12E8 - chains L and H; structure by X-ray diffraction, 1.90 A resolution.

# Chain L
Molecule: IGG1-kappa 2E8 fab (light chain)
From: Mus musculus
Notes: fragment: fab fragment; antibody fragment or engineered binder
Sequence (214 residues; each row starts with the number of its first residue):
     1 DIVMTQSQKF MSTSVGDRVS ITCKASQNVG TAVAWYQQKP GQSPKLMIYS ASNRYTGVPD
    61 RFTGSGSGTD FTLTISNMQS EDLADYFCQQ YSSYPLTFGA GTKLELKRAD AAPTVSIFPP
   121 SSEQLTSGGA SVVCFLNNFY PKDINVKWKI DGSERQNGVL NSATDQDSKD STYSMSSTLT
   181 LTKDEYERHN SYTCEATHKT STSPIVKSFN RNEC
Construct notes: conflict Ile21 (Val42 in 10121892), Ala32 (Asn53 in 10121892), Leu46 (Ala67 in 10121892), Met47 (Leu68 in 10121892), Asn53 (Tyr74 in 10121892), Thr56 (Ser77 in 10121892), Met78 (Val99 in 10121892), Asp85 (Glu106 in 10121892), Ser92 (Asn113 in 10121892), Ala163 (Trp184 in 10121892)
Disulfides: Cys23-Cys88, Cys134-Cys194

# Chain H
Molecule: IGG1-kappa 2E8 fab (heavy chain)
From: Mus musculus
Notes: fragment: fab fragment; antibody fragment or engineered binder
Sequence (221 residues; numbered 1 to 214 plus 7 insertion-coded residues; the number before each row is that of its first residue; a row labelled like 82A-82C holds insertion residues (82A, then the next letters in order)):
     1 EVQLQQSGAE VVRSGASVKL SCTASGFNIK DYYIHWVKQR PEKGLEWIGW ID
   52A P
    53 EIGDTEYVPK FQGKATMTAD TSSNTAYLQL
82A-82C SSL
    83 TSEDTAVYYC NAGHDYDR
100A-100C GRF
   101 PYWGQGTLVT VSAAKTTPPS VYPLAPGSAA QTNSMVTLGC LVKGYFPEPV TVTWNSGSLS
   161 SGVHTFPAVL QSDLYTLSSS VTVPSSTWPS ETVTCNVAHP ASSTKVDKKI VPRD
Construct notes: conflict Gln3 (Lys in S49220), Gln5 (Leu in S49220), Gln6 (Glu in S49220), 25 further conflict positions vs the reference (S49220) not listed; insertion (96-97)
Disulfides: Cys22-Cys92, Cys140-Cys195

# Chain L / chain H interface
Residue-residue contacts (72; chain L residue first):
  Tyr36(L) with Arg100B(H); Phe100C(H), hydrogen bond (side chain-backbone); Trp103(H)
  Gln38(L) with Tyr91(H), hydrogen bond
  Gly41(L) with Gln105(H)
  Gln42(L) with Gln105(H)
  Ser43(L) with Trp103(H), hydrogen bond (side chain-backbone); Gly104(H), hydrogen bond (side chain-backbone); Gln105(H), hydrogen bond (side chain-backbone)
  Pro44(L) with Tyr91(H); Trp103(H); Gly104(H)
  Leu46(L) with Phe100C(H); Pro101(H), hydrophobic
  Tyr49(L) with Arg100B(H)
  Tyr55(L) with Arg100B(H); Pro101(H); Tyr102(H), hydrogen bond
  Phe87(L) with Leu45(H), hydrophobic; Trp103(H), hydrophobic
  Gln89(L) with Gly100A(H), hydrogen bond (side chain-backbone); Phe100C(H)
  Tyr91(L) with Arg100(H); Gly100A(H); Arg100B(H)
  Ser92(L) with Arg100(H), hydrogen bond (backbone-side chain)
  Tyr94(L) with Trp50(H); Glu58(H)
  Pro95(L) with Trp47(H), hydrophobic
  Leu96(L) with Trp47(H); Phe100C(H), hydrophobic
  Phe98(L) with Leu45(H), hydrophobic; Phe100C(H), hydrophobic; Trp103(H), hydrophobic
  Ala100(L) with Gly44(H)
  Ser116(L) with Thr137(H)
  Phe118(L) with Leu124(H); Ala125(H); Thr137(H)
  Ser121(L) with Tyr122(H); Pro123(H)
  Ser122(L) with Asp214(H)
  Glu123(L) with Tyr122(H); Pro123(H); Lys208(H), salt bridge
  Gln124(L) with Tyr122(H); Lys143(H)
  Ser127(L) with Tyr122(H)
  Ser131(L) with Leu141(H); Lys143(H)
  Phe135(L) with Leu124(H), hydrophobic; Phe166(H), hydrophobic; Ser178(H); Ser179(H); Ser180(H)
  Asn137(L) with His164(H); Phe166(H); Ser180(H), hydrogen bond
  Asn138(L) with His164(H), hydrogen bond
  Leu160(L) with Val169(H), hydrophobic
  Ser162(L) with Phe166(H); Pro167(H), hydrogen bond (side chain-backbone)
  Ala163(L) with Pro167(H)
  Thr164(L) with Phe166(H)
  Ser174(L) with His164(H), hydrogen bond; Phe166(H)
  Met175(L) with Phe166(H)
  Ser176(L) with Phe166(H)
  Thr180(L) with Gln171(H), hydrogen bond
  Glu213(L) with Arg213(H)
  Cys214(L) with Arg213(H); Asp214(H)
Other interface residues (no listed pair), chain L (44 interface residues in all): Ala32, Lys45, Pro119, Val133, Asn161
Other interface residues (no listed pair), chain H (43 interface residues in all): Leu4, His35, Val37, Gln39, Val60, Val121, Pro126, Leu138, Gly139, Thr165

# In short
The interface between chain L and chain H involves 44 residues on one side and 43 on the other, with 13
hydrogen bonds and 1 salt bridge. Polar contacts include Glu123(L)-Lys208(H), Tyr36(L)-Phe100C(H) and
Gln38(L)-Tyr91(H).
Chain L is IGG1-kappa 2E8 fab (light chain) and chain H is IGG1-kappa 2E8 fab (heavy chain), both from Mus
musculus; the structure, 2E8 fab fragment, was determined by X-ray diffraction.
